PDB entry 2YHM | X-ray diffraction, 3.60 A resolution | chains D and E of the 11 polymer chains in the assembly

# Chain D (and E)
Protein: Nucleoprotein
From: Human respiratory syncytial virus
Notes: chain E of this document is another copy of the same molecule, construct and numbering; everything in this record applies to it too
Reference sequence: P03418 (NCAP_HRSVA); residue numbers follow UniProt; this construct covers 1-375
Sequence (375 residues; each row starts with the number of its first residue):
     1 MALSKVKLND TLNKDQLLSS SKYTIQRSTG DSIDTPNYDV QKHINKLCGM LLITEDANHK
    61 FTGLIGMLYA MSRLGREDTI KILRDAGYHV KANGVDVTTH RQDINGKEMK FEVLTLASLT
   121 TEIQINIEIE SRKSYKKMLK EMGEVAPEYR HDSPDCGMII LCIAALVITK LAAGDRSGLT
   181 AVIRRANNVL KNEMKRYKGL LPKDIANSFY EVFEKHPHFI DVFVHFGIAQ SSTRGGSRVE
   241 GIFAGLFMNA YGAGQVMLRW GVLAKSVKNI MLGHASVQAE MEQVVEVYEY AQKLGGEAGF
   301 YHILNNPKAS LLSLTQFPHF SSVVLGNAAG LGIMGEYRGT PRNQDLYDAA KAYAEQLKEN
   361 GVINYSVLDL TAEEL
Swiss-Prot annotation at these positions:
  - region: R338 to N364 (Interaction with the phosphoprotein)
  - modified residue: Y38 (Phosphotyrosine)

# Chain D / chain E interface
Residue-residue contacts (96; chain D residue first):
  Y38(D) - Q26(E)  hydrogen bond
  Y38(D) - S28(E)
  Y38(D) - H89(E)
  Q41(D) - Q26(E)  hydrogen bond (side chain-backbone)
  Q41(D) - R27(E)
  Q41(D) - S28(E)  hydrogen bond (side chain-backbone)
  K42(D) - S28(E)
  K42(D) - G30(E)  hydrogen bond (side chain-backbone)
  K42(D) - D31(E)  salt bridge
  R73(D) - I25(E)
  R73(D) - Q26(E)  hydrogen bond (backbone-backbone)
  R73(D) - R27(E)
  L74(D) - T24(E)
  L74(D) - I25(E)  hydrophobic
  D78(D) - Y23(E)
  D78(D) - T24(E)
  I82(D) - Y23(E)
  D85(D) - Y23(E)  hydrogen bond
  H225(D) - Y23(E)
  F226(D) - I25(E)  hydrophobic
  I228(D) - L17(E)  hydrophobic
  I228(D) - S21(E)
  A229(D) - Y23(E)
  A229(D) - I25(E)
  Q230(D) - I25(E)
  Q230(D) - P307(E)
  S231(D) - L18(E)
  S231(D) - P307(E)
  S232(D) - L18(E)  hydrogen bond (side chain-backbone)
  S232(D) - S21(E)
  T233(D) - R27(E)  hydrogen bond
  T233(D) - N306(E)
  T233(D) - P307(E)
  R234(D) - I82(E)  hydrogen bond (side chain-backbone)
  R234(D) - D85(E)
  R234(D) - A86(E)
  R234(D) - D221(E)  salt bridge
  R234(D) - H225(E)  hydrogen bond
  R234(D) - L304(E)
  R234(D) - N306(E)  hydrogen bond (backbone-side chain)
  G235(D) - R27(E)  hydrogen bond (backbone-side chain)
  G235(D) - L304(E)
  G235(D) - N305(E)
  G236(D) - R27(E)
  G236(D) - N305(E)
  E240(D) - R27(E)  salt bridge
  G241(D) - N305(E)
  A244(D) - P307(E)  hydrophobic
  M248(D) - K14(E)
  M248(D) - L18(E)  hydrophobic
  Y251(D) - D10(E)
  Y251(D) - N13(E)
  Y251(D) - K14(E)
  Y251(D) - L17(E)  hydrophobic
  L258(D) - L8(E)  hydrophobic
  R259(D) - L8(E)
  R259(D) - D10(E)  salt bridge
  V262(D) - K7(E)
  V262(D) - L8(E)
  V262(D) - E282(E)
  K265(D) - L3(E)
  K265(D) - S4(E)
  K265(D) - V6(E)
  K265(D) - E282(E)  salt bridge
  S266(D) - A279(E)  hydrogen bond (side chain-backbone)
  S266(D) - E282(E)
  S266(D) - Q283(E)  hydrogen bond
  V267(D) - A279(E)  hydrophobic
  L272(D) - L3(E)  hydrophobic
  Q278(D) - A2(E)
  M281(D) - A2(E)  hydrophobic
  M281(D) - L3(E)  hydrophobic
  V285(D) - A2(E)
  V285(D) - K5(E)
  Y288(D) - V6(E)  hydrophobic
  Y288(D) - K7(E)
  E289(D) - K5(E)  salt bridge
  Q292(D) - K7(E)
  G295(D) - N13(E)
  G295(D) - Q16(E)
  G296(D) - N13(E)
  G296(D) - Q16(E)  hydrogen bond (backbone-side chain)
  G296(D) - L17(E)
  E297(D) - L17(E)
  G361(D) - H274(E)
  V362(D) - G273(E)
  V362(D) - A275(E)  hydrogen bond (backbone-backbone)
  I363(D) - I270(E)
  N364(D) - G273(E)  hydrogen bond (backbone-backbone)
  Y365(D) - I270(E)  hydrophobic
  V367(D) - Q278(E)
  L368(D) - K268(E)
  L370(D) - K268(E)
  T371(D) - N364(E)  hydrogen bond
  T371(D) - S366(E)  hydrogen bond
  E374(D) - V362(E)
Other interface residues (no listed pair), chain D (58 interface residues in all): K81, S237, R238, G245, A291, L294, F300, D369
Other interface residues (no listed pair), chain E (49 interface residues in all): Y88, P217, M271, K308, S310

# Summary
The interface between chain D and chain E involves 58 residues on one side and 49 on the other, with 19
hydrogen bonds and 6 salt bridges. Polar contacts include K42(D)-D31(E), R234(D)-D221(E) and E240(D)-R27(E).
Chain D and chain E are both Nucleoprotein (Human respiratory syncytial virus); the structure, Structure of
respiratory syncytial virus nucleocapsid protein, P212121 crystal form, was determined by X-ray diffraction
(same publication as 4V5V).
